Entry 6WVW (X-ray diffraction, 2.11 A resolution); this record covers chains C and D of the 4 polymer chains in the assembly.

[Chain C]
Protein: Synaptosomal-associated protein 25
Organism: Rattus norvegicus
UniProt: P60881 (SNP25_RAT), isoform P60881-2; residue numbers follow UniProt; this construct covers 10-83
Sequence (74 residues; row label = number of the first residue in the row):
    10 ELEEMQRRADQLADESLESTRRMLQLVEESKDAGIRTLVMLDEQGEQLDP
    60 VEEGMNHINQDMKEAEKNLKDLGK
Unresolved in the structure: 10
Construct notes: engineered mutation P59 (Arg in P60881)
Bound ions: Ca2+: G54, D58 (shared with Q177(D) of chain D)
Reported in the primary citation:
  - mutagenesis - G43R, L50S, R59P, I67N: decreased stability
  - disease-associated variants - K40E, G43R, V48F, I67N: decreased signaling
  - disease-associated variants - K40E, L50S, R59P: unchanged signaling
  - disease-associated variants - G43R, V48F (40 fold), L50S: increased signaling

[Chain D]
Protein: Synaptosomal-associated protein 25
Organism: Rattus norvegicus
UniProt: P60881 (SNP25_RAT), isoform P60881-2; residue numbers follow UniProt; this construct covers 141-204
Sequence (64 residues; row label = number of the first residue in the row):
   141 ARENEMDENLEQVSGIIGNLRHMALDMGNEIDTQNRQIDRIMEKADSNKT
   191 RIDEANQRATKMLG
Unresolved in the structure: 204
Bound ions: Ca2+: Q177 (shared with G54(C), D58(C) of chain C)
Swiss-Prot annotation at these positions:
  - site ((Microbial infection) Cleavage): R180, I181, Q197, R198
  - modified residue (Phosphoserine): S154, S187
Reported in the primary citation:
  - mutagenesis - I192N, A199G: decreased stability
  - disease-associated variants - D166Y (40 fold): increased signaling
  - disease-associated variants - D166Y, I192N, A199G: decreased signaling
  - disease-associated variants - Q174*, I192N: abolished signaling

[Chain C / chain D interface]
Contacting residue pairs (52):
  D19(C) with R142(D), salt bridge
  A22(C) with R142(D); M146(D)
  D23(C) with R142(D), salt bridge
  S25(C) with M146(D)
  L26(C) with R142(D); E145(D); M146(D)
  T29(C) with M146(D); N149(D), hydrogen bond
  R30(C) with E145(D), salt bridge; N149(D)
  M32(C) with V153(D), hydrophobic
  L33(C) with N149(D); Q152(D); V153(D), hydrophobic
  V36(C) with I156(D), hydrophobic; I157(D), hydrophobic
  E37(C) with I156(D)
  S39(C) with L160(D)
  K40(C) with L160(D); M163(D)
  G43(C) with M163(D)
  I44(C) with M163(D), hydrophobic
  L47(C) with M167(D), hydrophobic
  L50(C) with I171(D), hydrophobic; Q174(D), hydrogen bond (backbone-side chain)
  G54(C) with Q174(D)
  L57(C) with Q177(D); I181(D)
  D58(C) with Q177(D), hydrogen bond
  V60(C) with I181(D), hydrophobic
  E61(C) with Q177(D), hydrogen bond; R180(D), salt bridge; I181(D); K184(D)
  M64(C) with K184(D); A185(D), hydrophobic; N188(D), hydrogen bond (backbone-side chain)
  N65(C) with K184(D), hydrogen bond
  I67(C) with N188(D)
  N68(C) with N188(D), hydrogen bond (backbone-side chain); R191(D)
  M71(C) with I192(D), hydrophobic; A195(D), hydrophobic
  K72(C) with R191(D)
  E75(C) with R198(D), salt bridge
  L78(C) with R198(D); M202(D)
  K79(C) with R198(D)
  L81(C) with M202(D), hydrophobic
  G82(C) with M202(D)
Other interface residues (no listed pair), chain C (35 interface residues in all): T46, D51
Other interface residues (no listed pair), chain D (31 interface residues in all): L150, N159, D166, E170, I178, S187, E194

[In short]
35 residues of chain C face 31 of chain D across their interface, with 7 hydrogen bonds and 5 salt bridges.
Among the polar pairs are D19(C)-R142(D), D23(C)-R142(D) and R30(C)-E145(D). From the paper: G43R, L50S and
R59P of chain C, among others, reduce stability; K40E, G43R and V48F of chain C, among others, reduce
signaling; 10 substitutions were tested in all.
Here chain C is Synaptosomal-associated protein 25 and chain D is Synaptosomal-associated protein 25, both
from Rattus norvegicus. Entry 6WVW (Crystal structure of the R59P-SNAP25 containing SNARE complex) was
determined by X-ray diffraction.
